Entry 3DJY (X-ray diffraction, 2.10 A resolution); this record covers chain A.

Chain A:
Name: Cholinesterase
From: Homo sapiens
Notes: EC 3.1.1.8
UniProtKB: P06276 (CHLE_HUMAN); residues 1-529 here correspond to UniProt positions 29-557 (UniProt number = residue number + 28)
Amino-acid sequence (529 residues; each row starts with the number of its first residue):
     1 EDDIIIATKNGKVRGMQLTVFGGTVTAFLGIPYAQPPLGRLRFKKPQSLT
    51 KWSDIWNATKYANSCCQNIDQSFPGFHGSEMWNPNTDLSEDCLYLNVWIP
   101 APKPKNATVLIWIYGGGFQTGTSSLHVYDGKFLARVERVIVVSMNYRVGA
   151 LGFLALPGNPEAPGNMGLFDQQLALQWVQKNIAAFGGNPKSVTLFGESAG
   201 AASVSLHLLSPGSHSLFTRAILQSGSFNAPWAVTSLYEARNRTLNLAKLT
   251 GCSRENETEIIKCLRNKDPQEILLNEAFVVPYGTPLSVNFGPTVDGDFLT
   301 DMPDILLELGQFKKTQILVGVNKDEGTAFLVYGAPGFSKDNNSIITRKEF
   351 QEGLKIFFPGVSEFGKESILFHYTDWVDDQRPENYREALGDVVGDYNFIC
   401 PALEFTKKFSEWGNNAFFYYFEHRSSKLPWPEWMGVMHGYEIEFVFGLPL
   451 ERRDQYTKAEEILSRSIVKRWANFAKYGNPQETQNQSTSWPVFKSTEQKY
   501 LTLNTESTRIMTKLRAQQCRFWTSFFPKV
Disordered / not traced: 1-2
Differences from the reference sequence: engineered mutation Gln17 (Asn45 in P06276), Gln455 (Asn483 in P06276), Gln481 (Asn509 in P06276), Gln486 (Asn514 in P06276)
Modified positions: Ser198 (O-[(R)-(dimethylamino)(ethoxy)phosphoryl]-L-serine; SUN)
Cystine bridges: Cys65-Cys92, Cys252-Cys263, Cys400-Cys519
Glycans and other covalent adducts: N-acetylglucosamine (NAG) linked to Asn57, Asn256, Asn485; glycan linked to Asn106, Asn241, Asn341
UniProt features mapped onto this chain:
  - active site (Charge relay system): Glu325, His438
  - binding site (tacrine): Trp82, His438
  - binding site (substrate): Gly116, Gly117
  - glycosylation (N-linked (GlcNAc...) asparagine): Asn57 (complex), Asn106 (complex), Asn241 (complex), Asn256 (complex), Asn341 (complex), Asn485

Summary:
N-acetylglucosamine is covalently linked to Asn57, Asn256 and Asn485. Curated annotation (UniProt) lists
active-site residues Glu325 and His438, tacrine-binding residues Trp82 and His438 and substrate-binding
residues Gly116 and Gly117.
Chain A is Cholinesterase (Homo sapiens); the structure, Nonaged Form of Human Butyrylcholinesterase Inhibited
by Tabun, was determined by X-ray diffraction together with 3DKK, 3DL4 and 3DL7 from the same study.
